5LQZ - chains G and H of the 30 polymer chains in the assembly; structure by electron microscopy, 7.00 A resolution (low resolution: residue-level contacts below are approximate; hydrogen-bond / salt-bridge calls are withheld).

== Chain G ==
Molecule: ATP synthase gamma subunit
Organism: Ogataea angusta
Sequence (269 residues; row label = number of the first residue in the row):
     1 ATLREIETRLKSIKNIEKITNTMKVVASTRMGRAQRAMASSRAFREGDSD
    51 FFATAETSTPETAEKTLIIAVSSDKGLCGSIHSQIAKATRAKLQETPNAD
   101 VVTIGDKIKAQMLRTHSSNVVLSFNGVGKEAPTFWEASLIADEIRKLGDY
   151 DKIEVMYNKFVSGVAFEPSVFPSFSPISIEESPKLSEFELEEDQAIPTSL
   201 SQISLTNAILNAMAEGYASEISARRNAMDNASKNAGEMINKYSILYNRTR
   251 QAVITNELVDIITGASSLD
Unresolved in the structure: 268-269

== Chain H ==
Molecule: ATP synthase delta subunit
Organism: Ogataea angusta
Sequence (138 residues; row label = number of the first residue in the row):
     2 AEAVNPDVLKVSLVAPHQAIFTNKEVSQVNLPASSGEMGVLANHVPTVEE
    52 LAPGVVEVIESSGTASKYFVSGGFASILPGSKLSISTVEAHPLDAFSSEN
   102 IKSLLAEAQKNASSADETVAAEAAIEIEVLEALQAAVH
Unresolved in the structure: 2-10, 139

== How chain G and chain H interact ==
Residue-residue contacts (11; chain G residue first):
  Ser-40(G) with His-18(H)
  Phe-44(G) with Ala-16(H)
  Gly-47(G) with Ser-85(H)
  Asp-48(G) with Ser-87(H)
  Glu-187(G) with Pro-47(H)
  Phe-188(G) with Pro-47(H); Thr-48(H); Val-49(H)
  Glu-189(G) with Pro-47(H); Thr-48(H); Val-49(H)
Also at the interface, not in a pair above, chain G (9 interface residues in all): Ala-43, Leu-190
Also at the interface, not in a pair above, chain H (11 interface residues in all): Val-15, Pro-17, Gln-19, Glu-50

== Summary ==
9 residues of chain G face 11 of chain H across their interface.
Here chain G is ATP synthase gamma subunit and chain H is ATP synthase delta subunit, both from Ogataea
angusta. Entry 5LQZ (Structure of F-ATPase from Pichia angusta, state1) was determined by electron microscopy
together with 5LQX and 5LQY from the same study.
